PDB entry 7TFH | electron microscopy, 3.09 A resolution | chains A and H of the 12 polymer chains in the assembly

Chain A:
Protein: Replication factor C subunit 1
Source organism: Saccharomyces cerevisiae
UniProt: P38630 (RFC1_YEAST); residues 1-861 here = UniProt positions 1-861
Sequence (861 residues; numbered 1 to 861; the number before each row is that of its first residue):
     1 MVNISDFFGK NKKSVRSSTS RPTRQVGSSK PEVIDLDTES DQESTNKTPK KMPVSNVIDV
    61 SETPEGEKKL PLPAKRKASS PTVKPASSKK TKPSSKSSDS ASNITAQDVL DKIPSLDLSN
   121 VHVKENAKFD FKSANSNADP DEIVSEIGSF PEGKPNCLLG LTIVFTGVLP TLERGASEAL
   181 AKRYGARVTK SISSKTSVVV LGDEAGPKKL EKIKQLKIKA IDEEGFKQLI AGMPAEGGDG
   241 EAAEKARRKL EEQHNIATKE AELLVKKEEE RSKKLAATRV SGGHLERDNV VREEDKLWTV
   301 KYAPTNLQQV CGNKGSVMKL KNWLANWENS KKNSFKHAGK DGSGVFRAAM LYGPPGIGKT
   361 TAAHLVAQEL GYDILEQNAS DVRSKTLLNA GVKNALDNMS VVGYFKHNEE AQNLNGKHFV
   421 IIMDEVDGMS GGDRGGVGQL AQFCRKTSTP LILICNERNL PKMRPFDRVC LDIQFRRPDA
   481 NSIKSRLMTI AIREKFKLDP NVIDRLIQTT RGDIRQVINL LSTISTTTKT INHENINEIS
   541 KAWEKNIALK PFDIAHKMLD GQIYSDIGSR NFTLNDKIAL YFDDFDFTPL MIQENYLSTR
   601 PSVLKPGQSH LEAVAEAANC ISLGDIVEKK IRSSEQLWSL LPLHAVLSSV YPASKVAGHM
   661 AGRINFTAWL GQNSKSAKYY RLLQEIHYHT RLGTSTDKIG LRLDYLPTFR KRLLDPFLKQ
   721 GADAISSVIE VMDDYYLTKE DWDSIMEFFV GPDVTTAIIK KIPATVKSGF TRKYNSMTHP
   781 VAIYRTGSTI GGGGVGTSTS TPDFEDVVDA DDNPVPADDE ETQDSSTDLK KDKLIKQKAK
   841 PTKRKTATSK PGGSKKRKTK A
Unresolved in the structure: 1-104, 119-149, 282-291, 408-411, 778-861
Metal / ion sites: Mg2+: Thr360 (together with ATP-gamma-S)
Residues lining bound ligands: ATP-gamma-S (AGS; phosphothiophosphoric acid-adenylate ester): Thr299, Tyr302, Ala303, Pro304, Gln309, Val310, Cys311, Pro355, Gly356, Ile357, Gly358, Lys359, Thr360, Thr361, Asn456, Arg486, Ile514, Arg515
Reported in the primary citation:
  - binding site for Template strand: Ser384, Arg434, Arg632, Gln636
  - binding site for Primer strand: Phe582, Trp638
  - binding site for Primer strand: Lys314, His556, His659, Arg663
  - binding site for Template strand: Lys190, Lys195, Asn459, Arg476, Arg477, Arg663

Chain H:
Protein: Proliferating cell nuclear antigen
Source organism: Saccharomyces cerevisiae
UniProt: P15873 (PCNA_YEAST); numbering as in UniProt (aligned over 1-258)
Sequence (260 residues; each row starts with the number of its first residue; numbers below 1 keep their minus sign (Ala-1 is residue -1)):
    -1 ASMLEAKFEE ASLFKRIIDG FKDCVQLVNF QCKEDGIIAQ AVDDSRVLLV SLEIGVEAFQ
    59 EYRCDHPVTL GMDLTSLSKI LRCGNNTDTL TLIADNTPDS IILLFEDTKK DRIAEYSLKL
   119 MDIDADFLKI EELQYDSTLS LPSSEFSKIV RDLSQLSDSI NIMITKETIK FVADGDIGSG
   179 SVIIKPFVDM EHPETSIKLE MDQPVDLTFG AKYLLDIIKG SSLSDRVGIR LSSEAPALFQ
   239 FDLKSGFLQF FLAPKFNDEE
Unresolved in the structure: -1 to 0, 255-258
Differences from the reference sequence: expression tag (-1 to 0)
Modified residues: Mse1, Mse70, Mse119, Mse161, Mse188, Mse199 (selenomethionine; parent Met)

How chain A and chain H interact:
Residue-residue contacts - 31 pairs, chain A then chain H:
  Leu375(A) - Ser43(H)
  Ala390(A) - Lys210(H)
  Gly391(A) - Ser43(H)
  Asn394(A) - Asp156(H)
  Asn394(A) - Lys210(H)
  Asn394(A) - Tyr211(H)  hydrogen bond (backbone-side chain)
  Asp397(A) - Lys253(H)  salt bridge
  Asp397(A) - Phe254(H)  hydrogen bond (backbone-backbone)
  Asn398(A) - Tyr211(H)
  Asn398(A) - Ala251(H)  hydrogen bond (side chain-backbone)
  Asn398(A) - Lys253(H)
  Met399(A) - Arg44(H)
  Met399(A) - Ala251(H)
  Met399(A) - Pro252(H)
  Met399(A) - Phe254(H)  hydrophobic
  Ser400(A) - Arg44(H)
  Val401(A) - Arg44(H)  hydrogen bond (backbone-backbone)
  Val401(A) - Val45(H)
  Val401(A) - Leu47(H)  hydrophobic
  Val401(A) - Phe249(H)  hydrophobic
  Val402(A) - Lys127(H)
  Tyr404(A) - Glu232(H)
  Tyr404(A) - Pro234(H)  hydrophobic
  Tyr404(A) - Ala251(H)  hydrophobic
  Phe405(A) - Lys127(H)
  Phe405(A) - Leu131(H)  hydrophobic
  Phe405(A) - Pro234(H)  hydrophobic
  Phe405(A) - Phe249(H)  hydrophobic
  Phe419(A) - Ser43(H)
  Phe419(A) - Arg44(H)
  Phe419(A) - Val45(H)  hydrophobic
Other interface residues (no listed pair), chain A (16 interface residues in all): Asp373, Gln377, Ala395
Other interface residues (no listed pair), chain H (22 interface residues in all): Val40, Asp42, Leu46, Glu129, Ala233, Leu250

Summary:
The interface between chain A and chain H involves 16 residues on one side and 22 on the other, with 4
hydrogen bonds and 1 salt bridge. Among the polar pairs are Asp397(A)-Lys253(H), Asn394(A)-Tyr211(H) and
Asn398(A)-Ala251(H). From the paper: a binding site for Template strand at Ser384(A), Arg434(A) and Arg632(A)
among others; a binding site for Primer strand at Phe582(A), Trp638(A) and Lys314(A) among others.
Here chain A is Replication factor C subunit 1 and chain H is Proliferating cell nuclear antigen, both from
Saccharomyces cerevisiae. Entry 7TFH (Atomic model of the S. cerevisiae clamp-clamp loader complex PCNA-RFC
bound to two DNA molecules, one ...) was determined by electron microscopy together with 7TFI, 7TFJ, 7TFK and
7TFL from the same study.
